Entry 4FVT (X-ray diffraction, 2.47 A resolution); this record covers chains A and B.

[Chain A]
Name: NAD-dependent protein deacetylase sirtuin-3, mitochondrial
Source organism: Homo sapiens
Notes: EC 3.5.1.-
Reference sequence: Q9NTG7 (SIR3_HUMAN); residues 122-395 here = UniProt positions 122-395
Chain sequence (274 residues; row label = number of the first residue in the row):
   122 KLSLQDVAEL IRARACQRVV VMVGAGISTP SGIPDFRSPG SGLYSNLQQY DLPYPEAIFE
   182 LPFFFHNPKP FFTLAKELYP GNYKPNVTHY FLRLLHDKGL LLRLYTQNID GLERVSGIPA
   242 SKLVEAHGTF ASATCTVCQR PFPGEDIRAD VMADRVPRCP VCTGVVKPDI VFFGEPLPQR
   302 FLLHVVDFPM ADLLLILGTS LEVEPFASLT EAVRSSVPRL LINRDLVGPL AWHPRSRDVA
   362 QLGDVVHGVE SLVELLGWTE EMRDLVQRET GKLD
Metal / ion sites: Zn2+: Cys256, Cys259, Cys280, Cys283
Small-molecule neighbours: carba-nicotinamide-adenine-dinucleotide (CNA): Gly145, Ala146, Gly147, Ser149, Thr150, Pro151, Ile154, Pro155, Asp156, Phe157, Phe180, Gln228, Asn229, Ile230, Asp231, His248, Phe294, Gly319, Thr320, Ser321, Leu322, Glu323, Val324, Asn344, Arg345, Asp346, Val348, Gly364, Asp365, Val366

[Chain B]
Name: Acetylated ACS2 peptide
Chain sequence (5 residues; row label = number of the first residue in the row):
     3 SGKVL
Modified / non-standard residues: Lys5 (n(6)-acetyllysine; ALY); Leu7 (norleucine; NLE)

[Interface between chain A and chain B]
Pairs across the interface - 22 pairs, chain A then chain B:
  Glu177(A) with Leu7(B)
  Phe180(A) with Lys5(B)
  His248(A) with Lys5(B)
  Ile291(A) with Lys5(B)
  Val292(A) with Lys5(B)
  Phe293(A) with Lys5(B)
  Phe294(A) with Lys5(B); Leu7(B)
  Gly295(A) with Gly4(B); Lys5(B), hydrogen bond (backbone-backbone)
  Glu296(A) with Gly4(B); Lys5(B), hydrogen bond (backbone-backbone)
  Pro297(A) with Ser3(B)
  Leu298(A) with Lys5(B)
  Glu323(A) with Val6(B); Leu7(B)
  Val324(A) with Val6(B); Leu7(B)
  Glu325(A) with Gly4(B); Lys5(B); Val6(B), hydrogen bond (backbone-backbone)
  Pro326(A) with Gly4(B)
Also at the interface, not in a pair above, chain A (16 interface residues in all): Ile230

[Overview]
16 residues of chain A and 5 residues of chain B are in contact, with 3 hydrogen bonds. Backbone hydrogen
bonds pair Gly295(A)-Lys5(B), Glu296(A)-Lys5(B) and Glu325(A)-Val6(B). Chain A binds
carba-nicotinamide-adenine-dinucleotide. The Zn2+ site is built by Cys256(A), Cys259(A), Cys280(A) and
Cys283(A).
Here chain A is NAD-dependent protein deacetylase sirtuin-3, mitochondrial (Homo sapiens) and chain B is
Acetylated ACS2 peptide. Entry 4FVT (Human SIRT3 bound to Ac-ACS peptide and Carba-NAD) was determined by
X-ray diffraction, deposited together with 4G1C.
